7CKY - chains B and G of the 5 polymer chains in the assembly; structure by electron microscopy, 3.20 A resolution.

== Chain B ==
Name: Guanine nucleotide-binding protein G(I)/G(S)/G(T) subunit beta-1
Organism: Homo sapiens
Reference sequence: P62873 (GBB1_HUMAN); numbering as in UniProt (aligned over 2-340)
Chain sequence (348 residues; numbered -7 to 340; the number before each row is that of its first residue; numbers below 1 keep their minus sign (Met-7 is residue -7)):
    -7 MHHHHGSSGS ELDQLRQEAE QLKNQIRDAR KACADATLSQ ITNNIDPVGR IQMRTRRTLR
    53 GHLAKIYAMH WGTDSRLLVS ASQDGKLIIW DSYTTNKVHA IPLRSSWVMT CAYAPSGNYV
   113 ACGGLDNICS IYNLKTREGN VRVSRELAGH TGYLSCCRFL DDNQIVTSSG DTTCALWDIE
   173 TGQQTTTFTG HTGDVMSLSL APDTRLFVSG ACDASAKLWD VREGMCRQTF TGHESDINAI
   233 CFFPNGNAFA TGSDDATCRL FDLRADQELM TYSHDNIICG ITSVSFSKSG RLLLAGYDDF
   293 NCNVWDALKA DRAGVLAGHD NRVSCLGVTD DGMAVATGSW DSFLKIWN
Disordered / not traced: -7 to 0
Differences from the reference sequence: expression tag (-7 to 1)
Curated features (UniProtKB/Swiss-Prot):
  - modified residue: Ser2 (N-acetylserine), His266 (Phosphohistidine)
  - natural variant: Leu30 (L30F: In MRD42; uncertain significance), Arg52 (R52G: In MRD42), Gly64 (G64V: In MRD42), Asp76 (D76E: In MRD42; D76G: In MRD42), Gly77 (G77S: In MRD42), Lys78 (K78R: In MRD42), Ile80 (I80N: In MRD42; I80T: In MRD42), His91 (H91R: In MRD42; uncertain significance), Ala92 (A92T: In MRD42), Pro94 (P94S: In MRD42), Leu95 (L95P: In MRD42), Arg96 (R96L: In MRD42), 5 further natural variant entries in UniProt

== Chain G ==
Name: Guanine nucleotide-binding protein G(I)/G(S)/G(O) subunit gamma-2
Organism: Homo sapiens
Reference sequence: P59768 (GBG2_HUMAN); residue numbers follow UniProt; this construct covers 1-71
Chain sequence (71 residues; row label = number of the first residue in the row):
     1 MASNNTASIA QARKLVEQLK MEANIDRIKV SKAAADLMAY CEAHAKEDPL LTPVPASENP
    61 FREKKFFCAI L
Disordered / not traced: 1-4, 63-71
Curated features (UniProtKB/Swiss-Prot):
  - modified residue: Ala2 (N-acetylalanine), Cys68 (Cysteine methyl ester)
  - lipidation: Cys68 (S-geranylgeranyl cysteine)

== How chain B and chain G interact ==
Contacting residue pairs (100):
  Glu3(B) - Ile9(G)
  Leu4(B) - Ser8(G)
  Leu7(B) - Ala12(G)  hydrophobic
  Leu7(B) - Arg13(G)
  Leu7(B) - Val16(G)
  Ala11(B) - Leu19(G)
  Leu14(B) - Val16(G)
  Leu14(B) - Leu19(G)  hydrophobic
  Leu14(B) - Lys20(G)
  Lys15(B) - Leu19(G)
  Gln17(B) - Ala23(G)
  Ile18(B) - Leu19(G)
  Ile18(B) - Ala23(G)  hydrophobic
  Ile18(B) - Arg27(G)
  Arg22(B) - Glu22(G)  salt bridge
  Cys25(B) - Ile28(G)  hydrogen bond (side chain-backbone)
  Cys25(B) - Lys29(G)
  Cys25(B) - Val30(G)  hydrogen bond (backbone-backbone)
  Ala26(B) - Val30(G)  hydrophobic
  Asp27(B) - Lys29(G)
  Asp27(B) - Ser31(G)
  Ala28(B) - Val30(G)
  Ile33(B) - Ala34(G)  hydrophobic
  Ile33(B) - Met38(G)  hydrophobic
  Ile37(B) - Met38(G)  hydrophobic
  Val40(B) - Leu51(G)  hydrophobic
  Ile43(B) - Leu51(G)
  Met45(B) - Leu50(G)  hydrophobic
  Arg48(B) - Phe61(G)
  Arg48(B) - Arg62(G)
  Arg49(B) - Pro60(G)  hydrogen bond (side chain-backbone)
  Arg49(B) - Phe61(G)  hydrogen bond (side chain-backbone)
  Trp63(B) - Phe61(G)  hydrophobic
  Ser67(B) - Phe61(G)
  Ser84(B) - Phe61(G)
  Tyr85(B) - Pro60(G)  hydrophobic
  Tyr85(B) - Phe61(G)  hydrophobic
  Lys209(B) - Gln18(G)
  Glu215(B) - Met21(G)
  Met217(B) - Met21(G)  hydrophobic
  Cys218(B) - Gln18(G)  hydrogen bond
  Cys218(B) - Met21(G)
  Gln220(B) - Glu22(G)
  Gln220(B) - Ile25(G)
  Thr221(B) - Gln18(G)
  Thr221(B) - Glu22(G)  hydrogen bond (backbone-side chain)
  Phe235(B) - Leu37(G)  hydrophobic
  Phe235(B) - Tyr40(G)  hydrophobic
  Phe235(B) - Cys41(G)  hydrophobic
  Pro236(B) - Tyr40(G)  hydrogen bond (backbone-side chain)
  Asn237(B) - Leu37(G)
  Asn237(B) - Tyr40(G)
  Ala240(B) - Leu37(G)  hydrophobic
  Leu252(B) - Leu37(G)  hydrophobic
  Asp254(B) - Ala33(G)
  Arg256(B) - Asp26(G)
  Arg256(B) - Arg27(G)
  Arg256(B) - Ile28(G)  hydrogen bond (backbone-backbone)
  Arg256(B) - Lys32(G)
  Arg256(B) - Asp36(G)  salt bridge
  Ala257(B) - Ile28(G)
  Asp258(B) - Glu22(G)
  Asp258(B) - Ile25(G)
  Asp258(B) - Arg27(G)  salt bridge
  Gln259(B) - Val30(G)
  Leu261(B) - Val30(G)  hydrophobic
  Leu261(B) - Leu37(G)  hydrophobic
  Ser279(B) - Asp48(G)
  Ser279(B) - Leu50(G)
  Lys280(B) - His44(G)
  Lys280(B) - Glu47(G)
  Lys280(B) - Asp48(G)  hydrogen bond (backbone-side chain)
  Ser281(B) - Tyr40(G)
  Ser281(B) - Cys41(G)
  Ser281(B) - His44(G)
  Ser281(B) - Ala45(G)
  Ser281(B) - Asp48(G)  hydrogen bond
  Ser281(B) - Leu51(G)
  Arg283(B) - Cys41(G)
  Arg283(B) - Leu51(G)
  Leu284(B) - Leu50(G)
  Leu284(B) - Leu51(G)  hydrophobic
  Leu286(B) - Leu50(G)  hydrophobic
  Val320(B) - Leu50(G)  hydrophobic
  Asp323(B) - Glu47(G)
  Asp323(B) - Pro49(G)
  Gly324(B) - Asp48(G)
  Gly324(B) - Pro49(G)
  Gly324(B) - Leu50(G)  hydrogen bond (backbone-backbone)
  Met325(B) - Pro49(G)  hydrophobic
  Met325(B) - Leu50(G)
  Met325(B) - Asn59(G)
  Met325(B) - Pro60(G)
  Met325(B) - Phe61(G)  hydrophobic
  Ala326(B) - Phe61(G)  hydrophobic
  Val327(B) - Leu50(G)  hydrophobic
  Ile338(B) - Phe61(G)  hydrophobic
  Asn340(B) - Leu50(G)
  Asn340(B) - Val54(G)
  Asn340(B) - Asn59(G)  hydrogen bond
Other interface residues (no listed pair), chain B (62 interface residues in all): Ala21, Thr29, Leu30, Arg219, Gly282, Leu300, Trp339
Other interface residues (no listed pair), chain G (39 interface residues in all): Leu15

== Summary ==
62 residues of chain B and 39 residues of chain G are in contact; the contacts include 12 hydrogen bonds and 3
salt bridges. Polar contacts include Arg22(B)-Glu22(G), Arg256(B)-Asp36(G) and Asp258(B)-Arg27(G).
Chain B is Guanine nucleotide-binding protein G(I)/G(S)/G(T) subunit beta-1 and chain G is Guanine
nucleotide-binding protein G(I)/G(S)/G(O) subunit gamma-2, both from Homo sapiens; the structure, Cryo-EM
structure of PW0464 bound dopamine receptor DRD1-Gs signaling complex, was determined by electron microscopy
together with 7CKW, 7CKX, 7CKZ and 7CRH from the same study.
